8GPN - chains G and I of the 11 polymer chains in the assembly; structure by electron microscopy, 3.20 A resolution.

# Chain G
Name: Histone H2A type 1
Source organism: Xenopus laevis
UniProt: P06897 (H2A1_XENLA); residues 0-129 here correspond to UniProt positions 1-130 (UniProt number = residue number + 1)
Amino-acid sequence (130 residues; each row starts with the number of its first residue; numbering starts at 0):
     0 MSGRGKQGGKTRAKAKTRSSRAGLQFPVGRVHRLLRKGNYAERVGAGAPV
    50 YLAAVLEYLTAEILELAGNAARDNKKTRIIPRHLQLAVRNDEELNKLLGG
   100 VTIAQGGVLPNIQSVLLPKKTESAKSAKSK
Disordered / not traced: 0-11, 119-129
Swiss-Prot annotation at these positions:
  - modified residue: Ser1 (N-acetylserine), Lys5 (N6-(2-hydroxyisobutyryl)lysine), Lys9 (N6-(2-hydroxyisobutyryl)lysine), Lys36 (N6-(2-hydroxyisobutyryl)lysine), Lys74 (N6-(2-hydroxyisobutyryl)lysine), Lys75 (N6-(2-hydroxyisobutyryl)lysine), Lys95 (N6-(2-hydroxyisobutyryl)lysine), Gln104 (N5-methylglutamine), Lys118 (N6-(2-hydroxyisobutyryl)lysine)
  - cross-link (Glycyl lysine isopeptide (Lys-Gly)): Lys13 (interchain with G-Cter in ubiquitin), Lys15 (interchain with G-Cter in ubiquitin), Lys119 (interchain with G-Cter in ubiquitin)

# Chain I
Molecule: 177-nt DNA strand
Sequence (177 nucleotides; row label = number of the first residue in the row; numbers below 1 keep their minus sign (DA-14 is residue -14)):
   -14 ATCCATCCGGATCCCCTGGAGAATCCCGGTGCCGAGGCCGCTCAATTGGT
    36 CGTAGACAGCTCTAGCACCGCTTAAACGCACGTACGCGCTGTCCCCCGCG
    86 TTTTAACCGCCAAGGGGATTACTCCCTAGTCTCCAGGCACGTGTCACATA
   136 TATACATCCTGTTCCAGTGCCGGAGAT
Disordered / not traced: -14 to 1, 148-162

# Chain G / chain I interface
Contacting residue pairs (15; chain G residue first):
  Arg29(G) - DG122(I)  phosphate contact
  Arg29(G) - DC123(I)  salt bridge to the phosphate
  Arg35(G) - DA113(I)  salt bridge to the phosphate
  Arg42(G) - DT112(I)  hydrogen bond to the sugar
  Arg42(G) - DA113(I)  phosphate contact
  Val43(G) - DT112(I)  sugar contact
  Val43(G) - DA113(I)  hydrogen bond to the phosphate
  Gly44(G) - DT112(I)  phosphate contact
  Ala45(G) - DT112(I)  hydrogen bond to the phosphate
  Lys75(G) - DC132(I)  phosphate contact
  Lys75(G) - DA133(I)  salt bridge to the phosphate
  Thr76(G) - DA131(I)  hydrogen bond to the phosphate
  Thr76(G) - DC132(I)  hydrogen bond to the phosphate
  Arg77(G) - DA131(I)  sugar contact
  Arg77(G) - DC132(I)  hydrogen bond to the phosphate
Interface residues without a listed pair, chain G (12 interface residues in all): Thr16, His31, Glu41
Interface residues without a listed pair, chain I (8 interface residues in all): DG121

# In short
12 residues of chain G face 8 of chain I across their interface; the contacts include 6 hydrogen bonds and 3
salt bridges. Polar pairs include Arg42(G)-DT112(I), Val43(G)-DA113(I) and Ala45(G)-DT112(I).
Chain G is Histone H2A type 1 (Xenopus laevis) and chain I is a 177-nt DNA strand; the structure, Human menin
in complex with H3K79Me2 nucleosome, was determined by electron microscopy.
